Entry 6S2F (electron microscopy, 5.80 A resolution (low resolution: residue-level contacts below are approximate; hydrogen-bond / salt-bridge calls are withheld)); this record covers chains A and D of the 4 polymer chains in the assembly.

[Chain A]
Molecule: DNA polymerase epsilon catalytic subunit A
From: Saccharomyces cerevisiae (strain ATCC 204508 / S288c)
Notes: EC 2.7.7.7
Reference sequence: P21951 (DPOE_YEAST); residue numbers follow UniProt; this construct covers 1-1192
Chain sequence (1219 residues; row label = number of the first residue in the row; numbers below 1 keep their minus sign (Met-26 is residue -26)):
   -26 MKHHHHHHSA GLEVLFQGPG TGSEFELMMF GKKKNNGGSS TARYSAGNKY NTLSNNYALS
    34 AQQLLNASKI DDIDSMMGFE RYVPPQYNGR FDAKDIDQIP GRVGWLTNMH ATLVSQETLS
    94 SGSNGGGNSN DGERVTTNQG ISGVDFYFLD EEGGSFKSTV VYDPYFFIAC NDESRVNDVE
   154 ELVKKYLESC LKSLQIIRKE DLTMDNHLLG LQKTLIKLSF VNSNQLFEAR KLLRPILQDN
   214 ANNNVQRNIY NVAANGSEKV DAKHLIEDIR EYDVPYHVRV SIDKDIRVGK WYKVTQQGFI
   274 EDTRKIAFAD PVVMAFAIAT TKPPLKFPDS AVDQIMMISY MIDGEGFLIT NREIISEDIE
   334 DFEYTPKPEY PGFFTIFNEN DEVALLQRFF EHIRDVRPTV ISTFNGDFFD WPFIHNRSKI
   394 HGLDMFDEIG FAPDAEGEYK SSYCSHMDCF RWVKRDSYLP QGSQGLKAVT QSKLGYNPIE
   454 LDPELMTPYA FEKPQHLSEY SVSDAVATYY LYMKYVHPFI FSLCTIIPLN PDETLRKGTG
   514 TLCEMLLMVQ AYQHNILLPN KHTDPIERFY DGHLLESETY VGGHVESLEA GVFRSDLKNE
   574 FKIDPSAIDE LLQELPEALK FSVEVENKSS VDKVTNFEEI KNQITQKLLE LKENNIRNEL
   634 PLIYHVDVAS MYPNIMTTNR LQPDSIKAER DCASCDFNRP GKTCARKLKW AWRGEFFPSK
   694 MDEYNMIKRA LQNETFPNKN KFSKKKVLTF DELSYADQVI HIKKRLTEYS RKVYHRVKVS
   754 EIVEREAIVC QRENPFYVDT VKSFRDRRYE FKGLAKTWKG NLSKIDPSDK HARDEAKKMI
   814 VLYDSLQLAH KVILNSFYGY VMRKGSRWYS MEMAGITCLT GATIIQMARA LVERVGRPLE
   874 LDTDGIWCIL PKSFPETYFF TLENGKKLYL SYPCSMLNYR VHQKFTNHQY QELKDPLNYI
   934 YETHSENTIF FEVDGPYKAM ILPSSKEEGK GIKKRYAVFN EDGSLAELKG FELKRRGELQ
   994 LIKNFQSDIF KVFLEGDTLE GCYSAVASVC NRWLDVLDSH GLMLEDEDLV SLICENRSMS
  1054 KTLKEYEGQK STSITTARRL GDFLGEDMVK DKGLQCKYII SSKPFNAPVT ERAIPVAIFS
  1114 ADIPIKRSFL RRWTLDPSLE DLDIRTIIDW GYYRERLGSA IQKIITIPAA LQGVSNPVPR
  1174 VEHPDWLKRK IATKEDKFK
Unresolved in the structure: -26 to 30, 90-111, 213-241, 540-547, 690-751, 1058-1063, 1113-1135, 1187-1192
Construct notes: initiating methionine (-26); expression tag (-25 to 0); conflict Ala290 (Asp in P21951), Ala292 (Glu in P21951)
Bound ions: 4Fe-4S cluster Fe: Cys665, Cys668, Cys677, Cys763
Small-molecule neighbours: 4Fe-4S cluster (SF4): Leu181, Asp664, Cys665, Cys668, Asp669, Phe670, Thr676, Cys677, Ala678, Cys763, Arg765, Glu766
Curated features (UniProtKB/Swiss-Prot):
  - mutagenesis: Met644 (M644G: Increases rates of C-to-A transversion substitutions; M644I: In POL2-9; temperature-sensitive mutant), Pro710 (P710S: In POL2-18; temperature-sensitive mutant)
Reported in the primary citation:
  - mutagenesis - I170G/K172A/E173A/D174A/L175A/M177G/N179A/H180A/L181G, E330A/D331A/E333A/D334A/E336A: decreased binding to Chromosome transmission fidelity protein 18

[Chain D]
Molecule: Chromosome transmission fidelity protein 8
From: Saccharomyces cerevisiae (strain ATCC 204508 / S288c)
Reference sequence: P38877 (CTF8_YEAST); residues 1-133 here = UniProt positions 1-133
Chain sequence (133 residues; each row starts with the number of its first residue):
     1 MPSVDIDASQ WQKLTQSREK QTTVITPLGM MMLEIQGELE LPKDFASLAR RDSPNEGRFS
    61 EQDGETLIRF GSLQIDGERA TLFVGKKQRL LGKVTKLDVP MGIMHFNSKD NKVELVDVMK
   121 YKVIFKDRPL PIM
Unresolved in the structure: 1

[Interface between chain A and chain D]
Residue-residue contacts - 6 pairs, chain A then chain D:
  Arg1025(A) with Pro131(D); Met133(D)
  Met1036(A) with Pro131(D)
  Glu1038(A) with Lys87(D)
  Glu1040(A) with Glu40(D)
  Asp1041(A) with Arg128(D)
Other interface residues (no listed pair), chain A (6 interface residues in all): Leu1037
Other interface residues (no listed pair), chain D (7 interface residues in all): Gln88, Leu130

[Overview]
Chain A and chain D form an interface of 6 and 7 residues respectively. Ligands of chain A: 4Fe-4S cluster.
UniProt lists 2 mutagenesis sites on chain A. The paper reports that
I170G/K172A/E173A/D174A/L175A/M177G/N179A/H180A/L181G and E330A/D331A/E333A/D334A/E336A of chain A reduce
binding to Chromosome transmission fidelity protein 18.
Here chain A is DNA polymerase epsilon catalytic subunit A and chain D is Chromosome transmission fidelity
protein 8, both from Saccharomyces cerevisiae (strain ATCC 204508 / S288c). Entry 6S2F (Cryo-EM structure of
Ctf18-1-8 in complex with the catalytic domain of DNA polymerase epsilon (Class 2)) was determined by electron
microscopy, deposited together with 6S1C and 6S2E.
